8ABF - chains C and G of the 20 polymer chains in the assembly; structure by electron microscopy, 2.30 A resolution.

== Chain C ==
Name: Cytochrome b
Organism: Yarrowia lipolytica
UniProtKB: Q9B6D0 (CYB_YARLI); residue numbers follow UniProt; this construct covers 1-385
Chain sequence (385 residues; each row starts with the number of its first residue):
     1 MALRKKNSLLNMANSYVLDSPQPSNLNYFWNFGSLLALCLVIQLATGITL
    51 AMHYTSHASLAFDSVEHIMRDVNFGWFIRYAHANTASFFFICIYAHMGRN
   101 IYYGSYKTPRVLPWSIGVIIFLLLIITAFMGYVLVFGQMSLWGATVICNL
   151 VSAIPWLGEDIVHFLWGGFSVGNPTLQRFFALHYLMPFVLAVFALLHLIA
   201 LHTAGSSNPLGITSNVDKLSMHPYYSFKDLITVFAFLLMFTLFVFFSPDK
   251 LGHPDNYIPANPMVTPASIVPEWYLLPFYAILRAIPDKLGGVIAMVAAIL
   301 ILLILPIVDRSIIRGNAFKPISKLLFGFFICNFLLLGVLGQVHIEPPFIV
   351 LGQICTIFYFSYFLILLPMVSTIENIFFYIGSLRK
Unresolved in the structure: 384-385
Ion coordination: heme Fe site 1: His82, His183; heme Fe site 2: His96, His197
Residues lining bound ligands:
  - heme (HEM), molecule 1: Trp30, Gly33, Ser34, Leu36, Ala37, Phe89, Ile93, His96, Met97, Arg99, Asn100, Ser105, Arg110, Pro113, Trp114, Gly117, Val118, Ile120, Phe121, Leu190, Ala194, His197, Leu198, Leu201, Ser206, Ser207
  - heme (HEM), molecule 2: Leu40, Gln43, Leu44, Gly47, Ile48, Leu50, Ala51, Tyr54, Val65, Arg79, His82, Ala83, Ala86, Phe89, Leu124, Thr127, Ala128, Gly131, Tyr132, Leu134, Val135, Phe180, His183, Tyr184, Pro187, Leu190, Tyr274
  - 1,2-diacyl-sn-glycero-3-phosphocholine (PC1): Asn27, Phe29, Tyr94, Ala95, Gly98, Arg99, Tyr102, Tyr103, Pro209, Ala317, Lys323, Phe326, Gly327, Ile330, Cys331, Phe333
  - phosphatidylethanolamine (PTY), molecule 1: Ser34, Ala37, Leu38, Val41, His222, Pro223, Ser226, Phe227, Asp229, Leu230, Val233, Phe234
  - phosphatidylethanolamine (PTY), molecule 2: Ile42, Thr46, Phe74, Phe77, Leu237, Phe240, Phe245
UniProt features mapped onto this chain:
  - binding site (heme b): His82, His96, His183, His197
  - binding site (a ubiquinone): His202

== Chain G ==
Name: Cytochrome b-c1 complex subunit 7
Organism: Yarrowia lipolytica
UniProtKB: Q6C3K7 (QCR7_YARLI); numbering as in UniProt (aligned over 1-128)
Chain sequence (128 residues; row label = number of the first residue in the row):
     1 MASITSVVKTSELILKSPLLSKIVVPLAKTYVKFSGYRQLGFKMNDLIIE
    51 ETPNMQLALRRLPPTESYDRVYRLIRATQFSLSHKLATGNDITKPEEDDH
   101 YLIPYILDVEAEAFEKDALDNLEVVKRK
Unresolved in the structure: 1, 126-128

== Chain C / chain G interface ==
Pairs across the interface (65):
  Ser24(C) - Thr78(G)
  Ser24(C) - Leu82(G)
  Asn25(C) - Thr78(G)
  Asn25(C) - Ser81(G)  hydrogen bond
  Asn25(C) - Leu82(G)
  Lys107(C) - Ile49(G)
  Pro109(C) - Glu51(G)
  Leu210(C) - Leu40(G)  hydrophobic
  Leu210(C) - Ala77(G)
  Leu210(C) - Thr78(G)
  Leu210(C) - Ser81(G)
  Ile212(C) - Asp46(G)
  Ile212(C) - Leu74(G)  hydrophobic
  Ile212(C) - Thr78(G)
  Thr213(C) - Glu50(G)
  Val216(C) - Ile75(G)  hydrophobic
  Asp217(C) - Ile75(G)
  Arg310(C) - Ala2(G)  hydrogen bond (backbone-backbone)
  Ile312(C) - Ala2(G)
  Ile312(C) - Ile4(G)  hydrophobic
  Ile312(C) - Val7(G)  hydrophobic
  Ile312(C) - Ile48(G)
  Ile312(C) - Ile49(G)  hydrogen bond (backbone-backbone)
  Ile313(C) - Leu47(G)
  Ile313(C) - Ile49(G)
  Arg314(C) - Ile49(G)
  Arg314(C) - Glu51(G)  salt bridge
  Phe318(C) - Tyr31(G)
  Phe318(C) - Ser35(G)  hydrogen bond (backbone-side chain)
  Phe318(C) - Tyr37(G)  hydrophobic
  Phe318(C) - Phe42(G)  hydrophobic
  Phe318(C) - Leu47(G)  hydrophobic
  Lys319(C) - Tyr31(G)
  Pro320(C) - Tyr31(G)
  Pro320(C) - Phe34(G)  hydrophobic
  Pro320(C) - Ser35(G)
  Ile321(C) - Tyr31(G)  hydrophobic
  Glu374(C) - Tyr31(G)  hydrogen bond
  Asn375(C) - Ala2(G)
  Asn375(C) - Val7(G)
  Ile376(C) - Thr10(G)
  Ile376(C) - Ser11(G)
  Ile376(C) - Ile14(G)  hydrophobic
  Phe377(C) - Ala28(G)
  Phe377(C) - Tyr31(G)  hydrophobic
  Phe377(C) - Val32(G)
  Phe378(C) - Tyr31(G)
  Phe378(C) - Ser35(G)
  Phe378(C) - Met44(G)
  Tyr379(C) - Val7(G)  hydrophobic
  Tyr379(C) - Val8(G)  hydrophobic
  Tyr379(C) - Ser11(G)
  Tyr379(C) - Met44(G)  hydrophobic
  Tyr379(C) - His100(G)
  Ile380(C) - Ser11(G)
  Ile380(C) - Ala28(G)  hydrophobic
  Gly381(C) - Ala28(G)
  Gly381(C) - Val32(G)
  Ser382(C) - Tyr37(G)
  Ser382(C) - Arg38(G)
  Ser382(C) - Met44(G)
  Ser382(C) - Asp98(G)
  Ser382(C) - His100(G)  hydrogen bond
  Leu383(C) - Leu15(G)  hydrophobic
  Leu383(C) - His100(G)
Other interface residues (no listed pair), chain C (30 interface residues in all): Thr108, Ser311, Ala317
Other interface residues (no listed pair), chain G (39 interface residues in all): Val24, Val25, Leu27, Lys29, Gly36, Thr52, Ile103

== In short ==
30 residues of chain C face 39 of chain G across their interface; the contacts include 6 hydrogen bonds and 1
salt bridge. Among the polar pairs are Arg314(C)-Glu51(G), Asn25(C)-Ser81(G) and Phe318(C)-Ser35(G). Chain C
binds heme, 1,2-diacyl-sn-glycero-3-phosphocholine and phosphatidylethanolamine.
Here chain C is Cytochrome b and chain G is Cytochrome b-c1 complex subunit 7, both from Yarrowia lipolytica.
Entry 8ABF (Complex III2 from Yarrowia lipolytica, oxidised with ferricyanide, int-position) was determined by
electron microscopy (same publication as 8AB6, 8AB7, 8AB8, 8AB9, 8ABA, 8ABB and 11 further entries).
